PDB entry 7PKZ | electron microscopy, 9.80 A resolution (very low resolution: no residue pairs are listed; an interface is given only as per-side residue counts) | chains MB and NB of the 78 polymer chains in the assembly

# Chain MB (and NB)
Protein: Major vault protein
From: Rattus norvegicus
Notes: chain NB of this document is another copy of the same molecule, construct and numbering; everything in this record applies to it too
Reference sequence: Q62667 (MVP_RAT); residue numbers follow UniProt; this construct covers 1-861
Chain sequence (861 residues; numbered 1 to 861; the number before each row is that of its first residue):
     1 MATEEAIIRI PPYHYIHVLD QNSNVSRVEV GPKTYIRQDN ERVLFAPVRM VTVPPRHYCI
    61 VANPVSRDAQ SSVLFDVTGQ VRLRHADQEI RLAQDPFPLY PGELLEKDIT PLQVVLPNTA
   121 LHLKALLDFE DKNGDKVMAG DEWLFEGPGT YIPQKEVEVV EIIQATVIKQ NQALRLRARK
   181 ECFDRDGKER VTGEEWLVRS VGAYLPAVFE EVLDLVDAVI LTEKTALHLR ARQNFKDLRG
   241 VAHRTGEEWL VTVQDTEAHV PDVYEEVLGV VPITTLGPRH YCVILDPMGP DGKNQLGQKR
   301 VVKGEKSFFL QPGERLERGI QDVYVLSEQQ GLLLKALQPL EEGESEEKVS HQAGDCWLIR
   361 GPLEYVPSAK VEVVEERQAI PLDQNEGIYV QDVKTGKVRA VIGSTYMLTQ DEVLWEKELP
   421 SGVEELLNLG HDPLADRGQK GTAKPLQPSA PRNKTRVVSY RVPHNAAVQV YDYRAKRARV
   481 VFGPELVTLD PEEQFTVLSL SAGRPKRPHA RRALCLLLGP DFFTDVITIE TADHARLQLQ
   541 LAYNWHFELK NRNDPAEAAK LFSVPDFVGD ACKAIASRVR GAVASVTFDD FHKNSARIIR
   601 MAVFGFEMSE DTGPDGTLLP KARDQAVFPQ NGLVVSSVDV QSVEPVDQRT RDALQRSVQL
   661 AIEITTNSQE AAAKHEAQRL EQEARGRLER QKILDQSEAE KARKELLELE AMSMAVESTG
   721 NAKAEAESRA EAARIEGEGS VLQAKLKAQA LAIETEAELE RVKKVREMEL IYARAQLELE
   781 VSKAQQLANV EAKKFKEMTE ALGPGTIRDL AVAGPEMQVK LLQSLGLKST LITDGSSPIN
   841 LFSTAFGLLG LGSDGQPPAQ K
Not modelled in the structure: 1-4, 429-448, 610-618, 816-861
Differences from the reference sequence: conflict Ala69 (Thr in Q62667), Val77 (Ile in Q62667), Leu104 (Val in Q62667), Asp186 (Glu in Q62667), Glu189 (Gly in Q62667), Arg232 (Leu in Q62667), Lys236 (Arg in Q62667), Ala242 (Leu in Q62667)
Reported in the primary citation:
  - mutagenesis - D39A (Tm = 59 degC): unchanged stability
  - mutagenesis - E4K/E5K/I7N/D39K, I7K (Tm = 56 degC): decreased stability

# Interface between chain MB and chain NB
At this resolution (10 A) residue pairs are not listed: 80 residues of chain MB and 86 of chain NB lie at the interface.

# Overview
80 residues of chain MB face 86 of chain NB across their interface. The paper reports that E4K/E5K/I7N/D39K
and I7K of chain MB reduce stability; D39A of chain MB leaves stability unchanged.
Chain MB and chain NB are both Major vault protein (Rattus norvegicus); the structure, Vault structure in
committed conformation, was determined by electron microscopy (same publication as 7PKY and 7PKR).
